Entry 1EYU (X-ray diffraction, 1.78 A resolution); this record covers chains D and A of the 4 polymer chains in the assembly.

== Chain D ==
Molecule: 13-nt DNA strand
Sequence (13 nucleotides; each row starts with the number of its first residue):
     2 TGACCAGCTG GTC

== Chain A ==
Name: Type II restriction enzyme pvuii
Source organism: Proteus vulgaris
Notes: EC 3.1.21.4
UniProtKB: P23657 (T2P2_PROVU); residue numbers follow UniProt; this construct covers 1-157
Chain sequence (157 residues; each row starts with the number of its first residue):
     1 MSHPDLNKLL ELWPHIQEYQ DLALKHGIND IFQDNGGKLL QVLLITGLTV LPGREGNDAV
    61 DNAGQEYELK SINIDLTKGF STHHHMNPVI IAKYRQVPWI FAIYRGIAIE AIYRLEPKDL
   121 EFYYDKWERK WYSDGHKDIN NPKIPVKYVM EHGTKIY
Not modelled in the structure: 1
Curated features (UniProtKB/Swiss-Prot):
  - binding site (Mg(2+)): Asp58, Glu68

== How chain D and chain A interact ==
Contacting residue pairs (28):
  DG8(D) with Asp34(A), hydrogen bond to the base; Glu55(A), sugar contact; Gly56(A), phosphate contact; Asn57(A), phosphate contact; His83(A), salt bridge to the phosphate; Lys93(A), salt bridge to the phosphate
  DC9(D) with Asp34(A), sugar contact; Asn35(A), hydrogen bond to the phosphate; Gly56(A), phosphate contact; Asn57(A), hydrogen bond to the phosphate; Glu68(A), phosphate contact
  DT10(D) with Asn35(A), hydrogen bond to the phosphate; Lys70(A), salt bridge to the phosphate; Ser71(A), hydrogen bond to the phosphate; Ser81(A), base contact; Thr82(A), base contact; His83(A), base contact; His84(A), base contact; Asn141(A), hydrogen bond to the base
  DG11(D) with Ile72(A), phosphate contact; Asn73(A), hydrogen bond to the phosphate; Leu76(A), phosphate contact; Thr77(A), phosphate contact; Ser81(A), hydrogen bond to the base; Asn141(A), hydrogen bond to the base; Lys143(A), hydrogen bond to the base
  DG12(D) with Leu76(A), phosphate contact; Lys143(A), hydrogen bond to the base
Other interface residues (no listed pair), chain D (7 interface residues in all): DA7, DT13
Other interface residues (no listed pair), chain A (23 interface residues in all): Leu69, Gly79, Ile90, Tyr94

== Summary ==
Chain D and chain A form an interface of 7 and 23 residues respectively, with 11 hydrogen bonds and 3 salt
bridges. Among the polar pairs are DG8(D)-Asp34(A), DT10(D)-Asn141(A) and DG11(D)-Ser81(A). From UniProt:
Mg2+-binding residues Asp58(A) and Glu68(A) on chain A.
Here chain D is a 13-nt DNA strand and chain A is Type II restriction enzyme pvuii (Proteus vulgaris). Entry
1EYU (High resolution structure of the pvuii endonculease/cognate DNA complex at ph 4.6) was determined by
X-ray diffraction together with 1F0O from the same study.
